6ZIK - chains G and H of the 11 polymer chains in the assembly; structure by electron microscopy, 3.66 A resolution.

== Chain G ==
Molecule: ATP synthase subunit gamma, mitochondrial
Organism: Bos taurus
Reference sequence: P05631 (ATPG_BOVIN); residues 1-273 here correspond to UniProt positions 26-298 (UniProt number = residue number + 25)
Sequence (273 residues; row label = number of the first residue in the row):
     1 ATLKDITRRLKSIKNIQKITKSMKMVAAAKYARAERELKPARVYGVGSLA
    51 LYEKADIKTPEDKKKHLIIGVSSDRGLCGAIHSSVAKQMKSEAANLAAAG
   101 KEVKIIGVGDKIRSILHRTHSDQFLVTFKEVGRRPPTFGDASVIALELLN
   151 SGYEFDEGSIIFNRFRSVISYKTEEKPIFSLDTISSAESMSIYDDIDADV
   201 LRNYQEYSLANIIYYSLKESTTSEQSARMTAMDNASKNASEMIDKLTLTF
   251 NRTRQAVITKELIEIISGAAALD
Disordered / not traced: 273
Curated features (UniProtKB/Swiss-Prot):
  - modified residue: Lys-14 (N6-acetyllysine), Lys-24 (N6-succinyllysine), Lys-30 (N6-acetyllysine), Lys-90 (N6-acetyllysine), Ser-121 (Phosphoserine), Lys-129 (N6-acetyllysine), Lys-172 (N6-acetyllysine), Lys-245 (N6-succinyllysine)

== Chain H ==
Molecule: ATP synthase subunit delta, mitochondrial
Organism: Bos taurus
Reference sequence: P05630 (ATPD_BOVIN); residues 1-146 here correspond to UniProt positions 23-168 (UniProt number = residue number + 22)
Sequence (146 residues; numbered 1 to 146; the number before each row is that of its first residue):
     1 AEAAAAQAPAAGPGQMSFTFASPTQVFFNSANVRQVDVPTQTGAFGILAA
    51 HVPTLQVLRPGLVVVHAEDGTTSKYFVSSGSVTVNADSSVQLLAEEAVTL
   101 DMLDLGAAKANLEKAQSELLGAADEATRAEIQIRIEANEALVKALE
Disordered / not traced: 1-14
Curated features (UniProtKB/Swiss-Prot):
  - modified residue (N6-acetyllysine): Lys-114, Lys-143

== Chain G / chain H interface ==
Pairs across the interface (38; chain G residue first):
  Val-43(G) with Thr-19(H); Val-26(H), hydrophobic; Asn-29(H)
  Tyr-44(G) with Ala-21(H); Ser-22(H); Pro-23(H); Leu-93(H), hydrophobic
  Gly-47(G) with Gln-91(H); Leu-93(H)
  Ser-48(G) with Leu-93(H)
  Ala-50(G) with Gln-91(H)
  Leu-51(G) with Leu-55(H), hydrophobic
  Lys-54(G) with Asn-85(H); Asp-87(H), salt bridge; Ser-89(H)
  Phe-138(G) with Glu-95(H)
  Tyr-193(G) with Pro-53(H); Thr-54(H); Leu-55(H), hydrophobic; Val-84(H); Asn-85(H), hydrogen bond
  Asp-194(G) with Pro-53(H), hydrogen bond (backbone-backbone); Thr-54(H)
  Asp-195(G) with Thr-42(H), hydrogen bond; Gln-56(H), hydrogen bond
  Ile-196(G) with Leu-55(H), hydrophobic
  Val-200(G) with Thr-42(H); Leu-55(H)
  Asn-203(G) with Val-57(H)
  Tyr-204(G) with Leu-55(H); Val-57(H); Ser-81(H); Thr-83(H), hydrogen bond
  Tyr-207(G) with Gly-80(H); Ser-81(H); Ala-94(H); Glu-95(H), hydrogen bond (side chain-backbone)
  Tyr-214(G) with Pro-23(H), hydrogen bond (side chain-backbone)
Other interface residues (no listed pair), chain G (23 interface residues in all): Pro-40, Ser-142, Met-190, Ile-192, Leu-201, Asn-211
Other interface residues (no listed pair), chain H (29 interface residues in all): Thr-24, Gln-25, Val-52, Ser-79, Val-82, Ala-86

== In short ==
Chain G and chain H form an interface of 23 and 29 residues respectively, with 7 hydrogen bonds and 1 salt
bridge. Among the polar pairs are Lys-54(G)/Asp-87(H), Tyr-193(G)/Asn-85(H) and Asp-195(G)/Thr-42(H).
Chain G is ATP synthase subunit gamma, mitochondrial and chain H is ATP synthase subunit delta, mitochondrial,
both from Bos taurus; the structure, bovine ATP synthase rotor domain, state 3, was determined by electron
microscopy (same publication as 6Z1R, 6Z1U, 6ZG7 and 6ZG8).
